5N9G - chains A and D of the 5 polymer chains in the assembly; structure by X-ray diffraction, 2.70 A resolution.

[Chain A]
Molecule: Transcription factor IIIB 50 kDa subunit
Organism: Homo sapiens
Reference sequence: Q9HAW0 (BRF2_HUMAN); numbering as in UniProt (aligned over 62-419)
Amino-acid sequence (377 residues; each row starts with the number of its first residue):
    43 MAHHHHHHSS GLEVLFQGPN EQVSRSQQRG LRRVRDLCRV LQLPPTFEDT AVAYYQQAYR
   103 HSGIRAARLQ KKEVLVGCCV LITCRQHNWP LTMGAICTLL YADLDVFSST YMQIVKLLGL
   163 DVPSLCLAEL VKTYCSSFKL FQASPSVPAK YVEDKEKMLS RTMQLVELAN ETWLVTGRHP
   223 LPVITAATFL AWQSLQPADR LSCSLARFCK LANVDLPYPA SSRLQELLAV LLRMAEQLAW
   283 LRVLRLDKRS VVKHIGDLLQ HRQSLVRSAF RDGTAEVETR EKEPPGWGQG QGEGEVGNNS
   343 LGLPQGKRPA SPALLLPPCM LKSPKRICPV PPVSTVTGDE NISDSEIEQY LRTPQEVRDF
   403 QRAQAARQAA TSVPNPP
Unresolved in the structure: 43-64, 319-353, 407-419
Differences from the reference sequence: initiating methionine (43); expression tag (44-61)
Curated features (UniProtKB/Swiss-Prot):
  - region: Ala108 to Lys114 (Interaction with target DNA), Leu357 to Leu363 (Required for the formation of a ternary complex with DNA and TBP)
  - modified residue: Ser353 (Phosphoserine), Cys361 (Cysteine sulfenic acid (-SOH))
  - mutagenesis: Arg110 (R110A: Decreases affinity for DNA), Cys361 (C361A: Abolishes response to oxidative stress. Abolishes the decrease in the formation of a ternary complex with DNA and TBP in response to oxidative stress ...)
Reported in the primary citation:
  - binding site for DNA/RNA (chain D): Ala108, Arg110, Lys113
  - conformationally variable residues: Tyr260

[Chain D]
Molecule: DNA/RNA
Sequence (27 nucleotides; row label = number of the first residue in the row):
     2 GGTCACACCT ATTTTAAGCC CTTCAAC

[Chain A / chain D interface]
Pairs across the interface (20):
  Ser104(A) - DA8(D)  phosphate contact
  Gly105(A) - DA8(D)  sugar contact
  Ala108(A) - DA8(D)  sugar contact
  Ala109(A) - DA8(D)  phosphate contact
  Ala109(A) - C9(D)  phosphate contact
  Arg110(A) - DA8(D)  hydrogen bond to the base
  Arg110(A) - C9(D)  hydrogen bond to the phosphate
  Lys113(A) - C9(D)  salt bridge to the phosphate
  Gly219(A) - G19(D)  sugar contact
  Arg220(A) - G19(D)  salt bridge to the phosphate
  Arg220(A) - C20(D)  phosphate contact
  His221(A) - C20(D)  salt bridge to the phosphate
  Tyr260(A) - C21(D)  phosphate contact
  Pro261(A) - C20(D)  phosphate contact
  Pro261(A) - C21(D)  phosphate contact
  Arg265(A) - C20(D)  salt bridge to the phosphate
  Cys361(A) - A18(D)  sugar contact
  Cys361(A) - G19(D)  phosphate contact
  Lys364(A) - G19(D)  salt bridge to the phosphate
  Cys370(A) - A17(D)  phosphate contact
Other interface residues (no listed pair), chain A (16 interface residues in all): Arg67
Other interface residues (no listed pair), chain D (9 interface residues in all): DG2, DC7

[Overview]
The interface between chain A and chain D involves 16 residues on one side and 9 on the other, with 2 hydrogen
bonds and 5 salt bridges. Polar contacts include Arg110(A)-DA8(D), Arg110(A)-C9(D) and Lys113(A)-C9(D). From
the paper: a binding site for DNA/RNA (chain D) at Ala108(A), Arg110(A) and Lys113(A); conformational
variability at Tyr260(A).
Here chain A is Transcription factor IIIB 50 kDa subunit (Homo sapiens) and chain D is DNA/RNA. Entry 5N9G
(TFIIIB -TBP/Brf2/DNA and SANT domain of Bdp1-) was determined by X-ray diffraction.
